PDB entry 4X62 | X-ray diffraction, 3.45 A resolution | chains A and E of the 23 polymer chains in the assembly

== Chain A ==
Molecule: 16S rRNA
Source organism: Thermus thermophilus HB8
Sequence (1522 nucleotides; row label = number of the first residue in the row; note: 42 numbers in that range are skipped by the numbering (no residue carries them; nothing is unmodelled there); a row labelled like 190A-190L holds insertion residues (190A, then the next letters in order); numbering starts at 0):
     0 UUUGUUGGAG AGUUUGAUCC UGGCUCAGGG UGAACGCUGG CGGCGUGCCU AAGACAUGCA
    60 AGUCGUGCGG G
    73 CCGCGGGGUU UU
    88 ACUCCG
    95 UGGUC
   101 AGCGGCGGAC GGGUGAGUAA CGCGUGGGU
  129A G
   130 ACCUACCCGG AAGAGGGGGA CAACCCGGGG AAACUCGGGC UAAUCCCCCA UGUGGACCCG
   190 C
190A-190L CCCUUGGGGUGU
   191 GUCCAAAGGG CUUU
   216 GCCCGCUUCC GGAUGGGCCC GCGUCCCAUC AGCUAGUUGG UGGGGUAAUG GCCCACCAAG
   276 GCGACGACGG GUAGCCGGUC UGAGAGGAUG GCCGGCCACA GGGGCACUGA GACACGGGCC
   336 CCACUCCUAC GGGAGGCAGC AGUUAGGAAU CUUCCGCAAU GGGCGCAAGC CUGACGGAGC
   396 GACGCCGCUU GGAGGAAGAA GCCCUUCGGG GUGUAAACUC CUGAA
   442 CCCGGGACGA AACCCCCGAC GA
   474 GGGGACUGAC GGUACCGGG
   494 GUAAUAGCGC CGGCCAACUC CGUGCCAGCA GCCGCGGUAA UACGGAGGGC GCGAGCGUUA
   554 CCCGGAUUCA CUGGGCGUAA AGGGCGUGUA GGCGGCCUGG GGCGUCCCAU GUGAAAGACC
   614 ACGGCUCAAC CGUGGGGGAG CGUGGGAUAC GCUCAGGCUA GACGGUGGGA GAGGGUGGUG
   674 GAAUUCCCGG AGUAGCGGUG AAAUGCGCAG AUACCGGGAG GAACGCCGAU GGCGAAGGCA
   734 GCCACCUGGU CCACCCGUGA CGCUGAGGCG CGAAAGCGUG GGGAGCAAAC CGGAUUAGAU
   794 ACCCGGGUAG UCCACGCCCU AAACGAUGCG CGCUAGGUCU CUGGGUCU
   848 CCUGGGGGCC GAAGCUAACG CGUUAAGCGC GCCGCCUGGG GAGUACGGCC GCAAGGCUGA
   908 AACUCAAAGG AAUUGACGGG GGCCCGCACA AGCGGUGGAG CAUGUGGUUU AAUUCGAAGX
   968 AACGCGAAGA ACCUUACCAG GCCUUGACAU GCUAGG
 1003A G
  1004 AACCCGGGUG AAAGCCUGGG GUGCCCC
1030A-1030D GCGA
  1031 GGGGAGCCCU AGCACAGGUG CUGCAUGGCC GUCGUCAGCU CGUGCCGUGA GGUGUUGGGU
  1091 UAAGUCCCGC AACGAGCGCA ACCCCCGCCG UUAGUUGCCA GCGGUUCGGC CGGGCACUCU
  1151 AACGGGACUG CCCGCGAAA
  1171 GCGGGAGGAA GGAGGGGACG ACGUCUGGUC AGCAUGGCCC UUACGGCCUG GGCGACACAC
  1231 GUGCUACAAU GCCCACUACA AAGCGAUGCC ACCCGGCAAC GGGGAGCUAA UCGCAAAAAG
  1291 GUGGGCCCAG UUCGGAUUGG GGUCUGCAAC CCGACCCCAU GAAGCCGGAA UCGCUAGUAA
  1351 UCGCGGAUCA G
 1361A C
  1362 CAUGCCGCGG UGAAUACGUU CCCGGGCCUU GUACACACXG CCXGUXACGC CAUGGGAGCG
  1422 GGCUCUACCC GAAGUCGCCG GG
  1446 AGCCUACGGG
  1459 CAGGCGCCGA GGGUAGGGCC CGUGACUGGG GCGAAGUCGU AACAAGGUAG CUGUACCGGA
  1519 AGGUGCGGCU GGAUCCACUC CUUUCU
Unresolved in the structure: 0-4, 1534-1538
Sequence notes: conflict C1534 (A132811 in 55771382), A1535 (C132812 in 55771382)
Modified / non-standard residues: PSU (pseudouridine-5'-monophosphate) at position 516, 7MG (7N-methyl-8-hydroguanosine-5'-monophosphate) at position 527, M2G (N2-dimethylguanosine-5'-monophosphate) at position 966, 5MC (5-methylcytidine-5'-monophosphate) at position 967, 2MG (2N-methylguanosine-5'-monophosphate) at position 1207, 5MC (5-methylcytidine-5'-monophosphate) at position 1400, 4OC (4n,o2'-methylcytidine-5'-monophosphate) at position 1402, 5MC (5-methylcytidine-5'-monophosphate) at position 1404, 5MC (5-methylcytidine-5'-monophosphate) at position 1407, UR3 (3-methyluridine-5'-monophoshate) at position 1498, MA6 (6N-dimethyladenosine-5'-monophoshate) at position 1518, MA6 (6N-dimethyladenosine-5'-monophoshate) at position 1519, PSU (pseudouridine-5'-monophosphate) at position 1540, PSU (pseudouridine-5'-monophosphate) at position 1541
Ion coordination: Mg2+ site 1 near U5 (its only coordinating residue here); K+ site 1 near U14 (its only coordinating residue here); Mg2+ site 2: G15, U920; Mg2+ site 3 near G21 (its only coordinating residue here); Mg2+ site 4 near G28 (its only coordinating residue here); Mg2+ site 5 near U37 (its only coordinating residue here); Mg2+ site 6 near C48 (its only coordinating residue here); Mg2+ site 7 near A53 (its only coordinating residue here); Mg2+ site 8: G61, U62; Mg2+ site 9: G70, U98; Mg2+ site 10: U83, C1543; Mg2+ site 11 near G107 (its only coordinating residue here); 94 more Mg2+ sites not listed; 13 more K+ sites not listed
Ligand contacts:
  - paromomycin (PAR), molecule 1: G31, C47, C48, A50, A51, G52, A53, G113, U114, G115, A353, C355, A356, U358, U359, A360, G361, U365, C366
  - paromomycin (PAR), molecule 2: G567, G568, C569, G575, G821, C822, C862, U863, G874, C875
  - paromomycin (PAR), molecule 3: G610, A611, C613, A614, A622, C623, C624, G625, U626
  - paromomycin (PAR), molecule 4: G661, G662, A663, G664, A665, G666, G667, U740, G741, G742, U743
  - paromomycin (PAR), molecule 5: U669, G670, G671, U672, G673, G714, A715, A716, C717, G734, C735, C805, C806
  - paromomycin (PAR), molecule 6: 5MC_1404, G1405, U1406, 5MC_1407, A1408, C1409, G1489, C1490, G1491, A1492, A1493, G1494, U1495, C1496

== Chain E ==
Protein: 30S ribosomal protein S5
Source organism: Thermus thermophilus (strain HB8 / ATCC 27634 / DSM 579)
UniProtKB: Q5SHQ5 (RS5_THET8); residue numbers follow UniProt; this construct covers 5-155
Sequence (151 residues; numbered 5 to 155; the number before each row is that of its first residue):
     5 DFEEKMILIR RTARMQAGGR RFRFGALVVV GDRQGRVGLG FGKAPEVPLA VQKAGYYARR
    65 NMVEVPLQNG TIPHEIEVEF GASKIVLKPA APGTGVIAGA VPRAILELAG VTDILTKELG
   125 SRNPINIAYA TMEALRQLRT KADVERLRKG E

== Interface between chain A and chain E ==
Pairs across the interface (80):
  U5(A) - Ala95(E)  base contact
  G6(A) - Ala94(E)  base contact
  G6(A) - Ala95(E)  hydrogen bond to the base
  G6(A) - Thr98(E)  hydrogen bond to the base
  G6(A) - Leu119(E)  base contact
  G7(A) - Ile101(E)  phosphate contact
  G7(A) - Thr120(E)  hydrogen bond to the sugar
  G7(A) - Lys121(E)  base contact
  A8(A) - Ile101(E)  phosphate contact
  A8(A) - Ala102(E)  hydrogen bond to the sugar
  A8(A) - Gly103(E)  sugar contact
  A8(A) - Thr120(E)  sugar contact
  G9(A) - Lys121(E)  salt bridge to the phosphate
  G9(A) - Glu122(E)  hydrogen bond to the phosphate
  G9(A) - Arg126(E)  base contact
  A10(A) - Arg126(E)  phosphate contact
  G15(A) - Ala17(E)  hydrogen bond to the base
  G15(A) - Arg18(E)  base contact
  G15(A) - Met19(E)  sugar contact
  G15(A) - Arg24(E)  hydrogen bond to the sugar
  A16(A) - Thr16(E)  sugar contact
  A16(A) - Ala17(E)  hydrogen bond to the sugar
  U17(A) - Arg14(E)  phosphate contact
  C18(A) - Arg14(E)  salt bridge to the phosphate
  C18(A) - Asn127(E)  hydrogen bond to the phosphate
  C18(A) - Asn130(E)  phosphate contact
  C19(A) - Ala86(E)  phosphate contact
  C19(A) - Ser125(E)  hydrogen bond to the phosphate
  C19(A) - Asn127(E)  phosphate contact
  C19(A) - Asn130(E)  hydrogen bond to the phosphate
  U20(A) - Ala86(E)  phosphate contact
  G558(A) - Lys121(E)  phosphate contact
  A559(A) - Lys121(E)  salt bridge to the phosphate
  A559(A) - Arg126(E)  salt bridge to the phosphate
  U560(A) - Leu123(E)  sugar contact
  A864(A) - Gly85(E)  phosphate contact
  U921(A) - Arg18(E)  sugar contact
  U921(A) - Met19(E)  hydrogen bond to the sugar
  G922(A) - Met19(E)  sugar contact
  G922(A) - Gln20(E)  sugar contact
  G922(A) - Ala21(E)  phosphate contact
  A923(A) - Ala21(E)  phosphate contact
  C1069(A) - Gln20(E)  phosphate contact
  C1069(A) - Arg25(E)  hydrogen bond to the phosphate
  U1070(A) - Arg18(E)  salt bridge to the phosphate
  U1070(A) - Gln20(E)  phosphate contact
  U1070(A) - Arg25(E)  salt bridge to the phosphate
  C1071(A) - Arg18(E)  salt bridge to the phosphate
  C1071(A) - Arg27(E)  salt bridge to the phosphate
  C1071(A) - Pro49(E)  sugar contact
  G1072(A) - Pro49(E)  phosphate contact
  G1072(A) - Lys57(E)  salt bridge to the phosphate
  U1073(A) - Lys57(E)  salt bridge to the phosphate
  G1074(A) - Tyr60(E)  phosphate contact
  G1074(A) - Tyr61(E)  hydrogen bond to the phosphate
  G1077(A) - Lys47(E)  hydrogen bond to the base
  U1078(A) - Phe84(E)  sugar contact
  U1078(A) - Ile129(E)  sugar contact
  U1078(A) - Asn130(E)  hydrogen bond to the sugar
  U1078(A) - Tyr133(E)  sugar contact
  G1079(A) - Arg14(E)  hydrogen bond to the phosphate
  G1079(A) - Phe45(E)  phosphate contact
  G1079(A) - Tyr133(E)  phosphate contact
  A1080(A) - Arg14(E)  salt bridge to the phosphate
  A1080(A) - Thr16(E)  hydrogen bond to the phosphate
  A1080(A) - Ala17(E)  sugar contact
  A1080(A) - Phe45(E)  phosphate contact
  A1080(A) - Lys47(E)  phosphate contact
  G1081(A) - Thr16(E)  hydrogen bond to the phosphate
  G1081(A) - Ala17(E)  phosphate contact
  G1081(A) - Arg18(E)  phosphate contact
  G1082(A) - Arg27(E)  salt bridge to the phosphate
  C1192(A) - Gln20(E)  base contact
  C1192(A) - Arg25(E)  hydrogen bond to the base
  U1194(A) - Gly22(E)  sugar contact
  A1396(A) - Met19(E)  base contact
  C1397(A) - Arg24(E)  salt bridge to the phosphate
  A1398(A) - Gln20(E)  base contact
  A1398(A) - Gly22(E)  base contact
  A1398(A) - Gly23(E)  base contact
Also at the interface, not in a pair above, chain A (38 interface residues in all): U863, G1193
Also at the interface, not in a pair above, chain E (44 interface residues in all): Arg15, Glu83, Ser87, Lys92, Arg107, Gly124

== Overview ==
Chain A and chain E form an interface of 38 and 44 residues respectively, with 20 hydrogen bonds and 13 salt
bridges. Polar contacts include G6(A)-Ala95(E), G6(A)-Thr98(E) and G15(A)-Ala17(E). Bound to chain A: 6 copies
of paromomycin. G15(A) and U920(A) coordinate Mg2+ site 2.
Chain A is 16S rRNA (Thermus thermophilus HB8) and chain E is 30S ribosomal protein S5 (Thermus thermophilus
(strain HB8 / ATCC 27634 / DSM 579)); the structure, Crystal Structure of 30S ribosomal subunit from Thermus
thermophilus, was determined by X-ray diffraction (same publication as 4X64, 4X65 and 4X66).
